7TNT - chains 2G and 2H of the 36 polymer chains in the assembly; structure by electron microscopy, 9.30 A resolution (very low resolution: no residue pairs are listed; an interface is given only as per-side residue counts).

[Chain 2G (and 2H)]
Molecule: Tubulin alpha chain
Source organism: Toxoplasma gondii
Notes: chain 2H of this document is another copy of the same molecule, construct and numbering; everything in this record applies to it too
Reference sequence: P10873 (TBA_TOXGO); numbering as in UniProt (aligned over 1-437)
Chain sequence (437 residues; row label = number of the first residue in the row):
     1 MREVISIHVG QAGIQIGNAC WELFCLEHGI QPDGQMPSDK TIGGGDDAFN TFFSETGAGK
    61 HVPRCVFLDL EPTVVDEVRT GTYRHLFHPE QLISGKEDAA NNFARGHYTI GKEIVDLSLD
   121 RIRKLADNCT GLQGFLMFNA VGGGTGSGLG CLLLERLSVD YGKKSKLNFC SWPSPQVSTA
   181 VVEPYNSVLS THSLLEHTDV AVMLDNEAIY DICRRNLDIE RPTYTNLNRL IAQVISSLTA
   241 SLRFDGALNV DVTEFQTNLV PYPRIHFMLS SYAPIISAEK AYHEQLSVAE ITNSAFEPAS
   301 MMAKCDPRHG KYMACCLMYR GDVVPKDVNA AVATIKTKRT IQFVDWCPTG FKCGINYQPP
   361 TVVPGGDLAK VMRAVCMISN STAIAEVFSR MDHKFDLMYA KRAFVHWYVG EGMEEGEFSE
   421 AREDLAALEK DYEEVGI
Disordered / not traced: 38-46
UniProt features mapped onto this chain:
  - active site: Glu254
  - binding site (GTP): Gln11, Glu71, Gly144, Thr145, Thr179, Asn206, Asn228
  - binding site (Mg(2+)): Glu71
  - modified residue: Lys40 (N6-acetyllysine)

[Chain 2G / chain 2H interface]
At this resolution (9 A) residue pairs are not listed: 7 residues of chain 2G and 5 of chain 2H lie at the interface.

[In short]
The interface between chain 2G and chain 2H involves 7 residues on one side and 5 on the other. Curated
annotation (UniProt) lists active-site residue Glu254(2G), 7 GTP-binding residues and Mg2+-binding residue
Glu71(2G) on chain 2G.
Chain 2G and chain 2H are both Tubulin alpha chain (Toxoplasma gondii); the structure, The tubulin-based
conoid from detergent-extract Toxoplasma gondii cells, was determined by electron microscopy (same publication
as 7TNQ and 7TNS).
